PDB entry 2Y41 | X-ray diffraction, 2.20 A resolution | chains A and B

Chain A (and B):
Protein: 3-isopropylmalate dehydrogenase
From: Thermus thermophilus
Notes: EC 1.1.1.85; chain B of this document is another copy of the same molecule, construct and numbering; everything in this record applies to it too
UniProtKB: Q5SIY4 (LEU3_THET8); numbering as in UniProt (aligned over 1-345)
Sequence (359 residues; numbered -2 to 356; the number before each row is that of its first residue; numbers below 1 keep their minus sign (Met-2 is residue -2)):
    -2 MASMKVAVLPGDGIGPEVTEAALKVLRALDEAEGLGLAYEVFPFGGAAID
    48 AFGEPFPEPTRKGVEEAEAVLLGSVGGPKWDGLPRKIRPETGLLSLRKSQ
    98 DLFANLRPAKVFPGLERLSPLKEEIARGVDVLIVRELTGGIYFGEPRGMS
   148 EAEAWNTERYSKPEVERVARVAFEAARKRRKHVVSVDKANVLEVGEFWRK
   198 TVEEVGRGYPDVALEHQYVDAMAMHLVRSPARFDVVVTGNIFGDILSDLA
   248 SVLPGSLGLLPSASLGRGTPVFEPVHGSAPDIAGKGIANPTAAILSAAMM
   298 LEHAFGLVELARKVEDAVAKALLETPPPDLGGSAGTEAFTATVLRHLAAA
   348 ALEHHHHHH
Disordered / not traced: -2 to -1, 347-356
Differences from the reference sequence: expression tag (-2 to 0, 346-356)
Metal / ion sites: Mn2+ site 1: Asp217 (together with 3-isopropylmalic acid) (shared with Asp241(B) of chain B); Mn2+ site 2: Asp241 (together with 3-isopropylmalic acid) (shared with Asp217(B) of chain B)
Residues lining bound ligands:
  - 3-isopropylmalic acid (IPM), molecule 1: Glu87, Leu90, Leu91, Arg94, Arg104, Arg132, Tyr139, Asp241, Glu270, Val272
  - 3-isopropylmalic acid (IPM), molecule 2: Lys185, Asn187, Val188, Asp217
Swiss-Prot annotation at these positions:
  - binding site (NAD(+)): Gly274 to Asn286
  - binding site (substrate): Arg94, Arg104, Arg132, Asp217
  - binding site (Mg(2+)): Asp217, Asp241, Asp245
  - site (Important for catalysis): Tyr139, Lys185
  - mutagenesis: Tyr139 (Y139F: Large decrease in activity and a small decrease in substrate affinity)

Interface between chain A and chain B:
Pairs across the interface (128):
  Arg82(A) with Ala186(B), hydrogen bond (side chain-backbone); Asn187(B); Val188(B), hydrogen bond (side chain-backbone); Leu189(B); Glu190(B); Glu193(B), salt bridge
  Arg85(A) with Ala186(B); Asn187(B), hydrogen bond (side chain-backbone); Val188(B), hydrogen bond (side chain-backbone)
  Glu87(A) with Asn187(B)
  Glu113(A) with Lys119(B)
  Arg114(A) with Lys119(B), hydrogen bond (backbone-side chain)
  Ser116(A) with Lys119(B), hydrogen bond (backbone-side chain)
  Pro117(A) with Leu118(B); Lys119(B), hydrogen bond (backbone-backbone); Ile122(B)
  Leu118(A) with Pro117(B); Leu118(B), hydrophobic; Lys119(B)
  Lys119(A) with Glu113(B); Arg114(B); Ser116(B), hydrogen bond (side chain-backbone); Pro117(B), hydrogen bond (backbone-backbone); Leu118(B), hydrogen bond (side chain-backbone)
  Ile122(A) with Pro117(B)
  Ile138(A) with Glu155(B); Leu189(B)
  Tyr139(A) with Lys185(B); Val188(B), hydrophobic
  Arg144(A) with Val188(B), hydrogen bond (side chain-backbone); Glu190(B), salt bridge
  Gly145(A) with Glu190(B)
  Met146(A) with Glu193(B); Phe194(B), hydrophobic
  Ser147(A) with Phe194(B)
  Glu148(A) with Lys159(B); Phe194(B)
  Ala149(A) with Ser158(B); Lys159(B), hydrogen bond (backbone-backbone); Phe194(B)
  Glu150(A) with Arg156(B), salt bridge; Tyr157(B); Ser158(B); Phe194(B)
  Ala151(A) with Arg156(B); Tyr157(B), hydrogen bond (backbone-backbone); Glu190(B); Val191(B), hydrophobic; Phe194(B), hydrophobic
  Trp152(A) with Glu155(B); Val191(B)
  Asn153(A) with Thr154(B); Glu155(B), hydrogen bond (backbone-backbone); Leu189(B); Glu190(B), hydrogen bond; Val191(B), hydrogen bond (side chain-backbone)
  Thr154(A) with Asn153(B)
  Glu155(A) with Ile138(B); Trp152(B); Asn153(B), hydrogen bond (backbone-backbone)
  Arg156(A) with Glu150(B), salt bridge; Ala151(B); Trp152(B)
  Tyr157(A) with Glu150(B); Ala151(B), hydrogen bond (backbone-backbone)
  Ser158(A) with Ala149(B); Glu150(B)
  Lys159(A) with Glu148(B); Ala149(B), hydrogen bond (backbone-backbone)
  Lys185(A) with Tyr139(B); Asp241(B), salt bridge
  Ala186(A) with Arg82(B); Arg85(B)
  Asn187(A) with Arg82(B); Arg85(B), hydrogen bond (backbone-side chain)
  Val188(A) with Arg82(B), hydrogen bond (backbone-side chain); Arg85(B); Tyr139(B), hydrophobic; Arg144(B), hydrogen bond (backbone-side chain)
  Leu189(A) with Arg82(B); Ile138(B); Asn153(B)
  Glu190(A) with Arg82(B), salt bridge; Arg144(B), salt bridge; Gly145(B); Met146(B); Ala151(B); Asn153(B), hydrogen bond
  Val191(A) with Ala151(B); Trp152(B); Asn153(B), hydrogen bond (backbone-side chain)
  Glu193(A) with Arg82(B), salt bridge
  Phe194(A) with Met146(B), hydrophobic; Ser147(B); Glu148(B); Ala149(B); Glu150(B); Ala151(B), hydrophobic
  Lys197(A) with Met146(B)
  Val216(A) with Ile242(B), hydrophobic
  Asp217(A) with Asp241(B); Asp245(B)
  Ala218(A) with Asp245(B)
  Ala220(A) with Leu246(B)
  Met221(A) with Asp245(B); Ser248(B), hydrogen bond; Val249(B), hydrophobic; Leu254(B), hydrophobic
  Val224(A) with Pro117(B), hydrophobic; Leu246(B), hydrophobic; Val249(B), hydrophobic
  Arg225(A) with Leu254(B)
  Ile238(A) with Lys185(B)
  Phe239(A) with Ile238(B), hydrophobic
  Asp241(A) with Lys185(B), salt bridge; Asp217(B)
  Ile242(A) with Val216(B), hydrophobic; Ile242(B), hydrophobic
  Asp245(A) with Asp217(B); Ala218(B), hydrogen bond (side chain-backbone); Met221(B)
  Leu246(A) with Val224(B), hydrophobic
  Ser248(A) with Met221(B), hydrogen bond
  Val249(A) with Met221(B); Val224(B), hydrophobic
  Gly252(A) with Arg225(B), hydrogen bond (backbone-side chain)
  Leu254(A) with Met221(B), hydrophobic
  Asp326(A) with Arg225(B)
Interface residues without a listed pair, chain A (61 interface residues in all): Leu91, Leu115, Glu120, Tyr215, Ser253
Interface residues without a listed pair, chain B (57 interface residues in all): Glu87, Leu91, Lys197, Ala220, Phe239, Gly252, Ser253

Overview:
61 residues of chain A and 57 residues of chain B are in contact; the contacts include 28 hydrogen bonds and 9
salt bridges. Polar pairs include Arg82(A)-Glu193(B), Arg144(A)-Glu190(B) and Glu150(A)-Arg156(B). Chain A
binds 3-isopropylmalic acid.
Chain A and chain B are both 3-isopropylmalate dehydrogenase (Thermus thermophilus); the structure, Structure
of Isopropylmalate dehydrogenase from Thermus thermophilus - complex with IPM and MN, was determined by X-ray
diffraction together with 2Y3Z, 2Y40 and 2Y42 from the same study.
